Entry 7NL9 (electron microscopy, 2.86 A resolution); this record covers chains H and T of the 15 polymer chains in the assembly.

Chain H:
Molecule: ATP synthase epsilon chain
Organism: Mycobacterium smegmatis (strain ATCC 700084 / mc(2)155)
UniProt: A0R1Z9 (ATPE_MYCS2); numbering as in UniProt (aligned over 1-121)
Chain sequence (121 residues; numbered 1 to 121; the number before each row is that of its first residue):
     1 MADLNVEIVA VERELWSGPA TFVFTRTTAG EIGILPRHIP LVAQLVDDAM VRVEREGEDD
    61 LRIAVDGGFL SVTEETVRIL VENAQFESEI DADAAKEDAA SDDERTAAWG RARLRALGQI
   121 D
Not modelled in the structure: 1-2, 10-15, 82-85, 97-103, 121

Chain T:
Molecule: ATP synthase subunit c
Organism: Mycolicibacterium smegmatis (strain ATCC 700084 / mc(2)155)
UniProt: A0R205 (A0R205_MYCS2); residues 1-86 here = UniProt positions 1-86
Chain sequence (86 residues; row label = number of the first residue in the row):
     1 MDLDPNAIIT AGALIGGGLI MGGGAIGAGI GDGIAGNALI SGIARQPEAQ GRLFTPFFIT
    61 VGLVEAAYFI NLAFMALFVF ATPGLQ
Not modelled in the structure: 1-2

How chain H and chain T interact:
Contacting residue pairs - 12 pairs, chain H then chain T:
  Ile32(H) - Arg45(T)
  Gly33(H) - Gln46(T)  hydrogen bond (backbone-side chain)
  Ile34(H) - Gln46(T)
  Leu35(H) - Gln46(T)
  Leu35(H) - Ala49(T)
  Pro36(H) - Glu48(T)
  Arg37(H) - Pro47(T)
  Arg37(H) - Glu48(T)  salt bridge
  His38(H) - Arg45(T)
  His38(H) - Gln46(T)
  Ile39(H) - Ala44(T)
  Ile39(H) - Arg45(T)  hydrogen bond (backbone-backbone)
Other interface residues (no listed pair), chain H (9 interface residues in all): Leu41
Other interface residues (no listed pair), chain T (7 interface residues in all): Arg52

Overview:
9 residues of chain H and 7 residues of chain T are in contact; the contacts include 2 hydrogen bonds and 1
salt bridge. Among the polar pairs are Arg37(H)-Glu48(T), Gly33(H)-Gln46(T) and Ile39(H)-Arg45(T).
Here chain H is ATP synthase epsilon chain (Mycobacterium smegmatis (strain ATCC 700084 / mc(2)155)) and chain
T is ATP synthase subunit c (Mycolicibacterium smegmatis (strain ATCC 700084 / mc(2)155)). Entry 7NL9
(Mycobacterium smegmatis ATP synthase Fo state 3) was determined by electron microscopy, deposited together
with 7NJK, 7NJL, 7NJM, 7NJN, 7NJO, 7NJP and 20 further entries.
